Entry 9FFY (electron microscopy, 3.10 A resolution); this record covers chains E and F of the 6 polymer chains in the assembly.

# Chain E
Name: Gamma-aminobutyric acid receptor subunit beta-3
From: Homo sapiens
UniProt: P28472 (GBRB3_HUMAN); residues 1-448 here correspond to UniProt positions 26-473 (UniProt number = residue number + 25)
Amino-acid sequence (395 residues; row label = number of the first residue in the row; note: 107 numbers in that range are skipped by the numbering (no residue carries them; nothing is unmodelled there); numbers below 1 keep their minus sign (Met-53 is residue -53)):
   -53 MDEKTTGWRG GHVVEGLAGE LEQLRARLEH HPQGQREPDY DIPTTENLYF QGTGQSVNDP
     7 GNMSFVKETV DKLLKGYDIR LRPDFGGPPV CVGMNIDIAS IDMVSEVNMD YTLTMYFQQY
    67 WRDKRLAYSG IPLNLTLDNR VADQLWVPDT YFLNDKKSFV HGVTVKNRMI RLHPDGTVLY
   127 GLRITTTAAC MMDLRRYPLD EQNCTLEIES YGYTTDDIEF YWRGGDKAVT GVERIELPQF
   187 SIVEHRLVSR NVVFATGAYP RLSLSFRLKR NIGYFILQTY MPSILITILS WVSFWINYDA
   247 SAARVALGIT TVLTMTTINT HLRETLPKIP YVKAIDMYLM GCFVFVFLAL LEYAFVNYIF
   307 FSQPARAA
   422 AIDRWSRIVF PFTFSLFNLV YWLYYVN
Not modelled in the structure: -53 to 7, 448
Disulfides: Cys136-Cys150
Covalently attached groups: N-acetylglucosamine (NAG) linked to Asn80; glycan linked to Asn149
Sequence notes: initiating methionine (-53); expression tag (-52 to 0); linker (308-314)
Small-molecule neighbours: gamma-amino-butanoic acid (ABU): Tyr97, Glu155, Ser156, Tyr157, Phe200, Thr202, Tyr205
Curated features (UniProtKB/Swiss-Prot):
  - binding site (benzamidine): Asp95 to Tyr97, Glu155 to Tyr157, Phe200
  - binding site (4-aminobutanoate): Tyr97, Glu155, Tyr157, Thr202
  - binding site (histamine): Tyr97, Ser156, Tyr157, Thr202
  - glycosylation (N-linked (GlcNAc...) asparagine): Asn8, Asn80, Asn149

# Chain F
Name: Nanobody38
From: Lama glama
Notes: antibody fragment or engineered binder
Amino-acid sequence (133 residues; numbered 2 to 134; the number before each row is that of its first residue):
     2 QVQLQESGGG LVQAGGSLRV SCAASGRTFT TYIMAWFRQA PGKEREFLAA MDQGRIQYYG
    62 DSVRGRFTIS RDYAKNSVDL QLDGLRPEDT AVYYCAAGAG FWGLRTASSY HYWGQGTQVT
   122 VSSHHHHHHE PEA
Not modelled in the structure: 125-134
Disulfides: Cys23-Cys96

# Interface between chain E and chain F
Contacting residue pairs (6):
  Glu179(E) - Tyr74(F)
  Arg180(E) - Thr31(F)
  Arg180(E) - Gln54(F)  hydrogen bond (backbone-side chain)
  Arg180(E) - Arg56(F)
  Arg180(E) - Tyr74(F)
  Glu182(E) - Thr32(F)
Interface residues without a listed pair, chain E (4 interface residues in all): Ile181
Interface residues without a listed pair, chain F (7 interface residues in all): Thr29, Ala75

# In short
4 residues of chain E and 7 residues of chain F are in contact, with 1 hydrogen bond. Its one hydrogen-bonded
contact is Arg180(E)-Gln54(F). Chain E binds gamma-amino-butanoic acid. Covalently linked N-acetylglucosamine:
at Asn80(E).
Here chain E is Gamma-aminobutyric acid receptor subunit beta-3 (Homo sapiens) and chain F is Nanobody38 (Lama
glama). Entry 9FFY (Cryo-EM structure of the alpha1beta3gamma2 GABA(A) receptor in complex with GABA and Nb38
in the short-lived ...) was determined by electron microscopy.
